PDB entry 5DZD | X-ray diffraction, 1.57 A resolution | chains A and C of the 4 polymer chains in the assembly

[Chain A]
Protein: E3 ubiquitin-protein ligase Itchy homolog
Source organism: Homo sapiens
Notes: EC 6.3.2.-
UniProt: Q96J02 (ITCH_HUMAN), isoform Q96J02-3; residues 475-514 here correspond to UniProt positions 324-363 (UniProt number = residue number - 151)
Amino-acid sequence (47 residues; each row starts with the number of its first residue):
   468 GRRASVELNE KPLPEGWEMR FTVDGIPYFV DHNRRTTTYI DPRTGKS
Disordered / not traced: 468-477
Sequence notes: expression tag (468-474)

[Chain C]
Protein: Thioredoxin-interacting protein
UniProt: Q9H3M7 (TXNIP_HUMAN); numbering as in UniProt (aligned over 327-338)
Amino-acid sequence (14 residues; row label = number of the first residue in the row):
   326 XTPEAPPCYM DVIX
Modified / non-standard residues: ACE (acetyl group) at position 326; NH2 (amino group) at position 339
Sequence notes: acetylation (326); amidation (339)

[How chain A and chain C interact]
Residue-residue contacts (18):
  Arg487(A) - Val337(C)  hydrogen bond (side chain-backbone)
  Thr489(A) - Pro332(C)
  Tyr495(A) - Pro331(C)  hydrophobic
  Tyr495(A) - Pro332(C)
  Tyr495(A) - Val337(C)
  Val497(A) - Tyr334(C)  hydrophobic
  Asp498(A) - Tyr334(C)
  His499(A) - Tyr334(C)  hydrogen bond
  His499(A) - Ile338(C)
  Arg502(A) - Tyr334(C)
  Thr503(A) - Tyr334(C)
  Thr504(A) - Pro331(C)
  Thr504(A) - Pro332(C)  hydrogen bond (side chain-backbone)
  Thr504(A) - Tyr334(C)
  Thr505(A) - Pro331(C)
  Tyr506(A) - Glu329(C)
  Tyr506(A) - Ala330(C)
  Tyr506(A) - Pro331(C)
Interface residues without a listed pair, chain C (8 interface residues in all): Cys333

[Summary]
11 residues of chain A and 8 residues of chain C are in contact; the contacts include 3 hydrogen bonds. Polar
pairs include Arg487(A)-Val337(C), His499(A)-Tyr334(C) and Thr504(A)-Pro332(C).
Chain A is E3 ubiquitin-protein ligase Itchy homolog (Homo sapiens) and chain C is Thioredoxin-interacting
protein; the structure, Crystal Structure of WW4 domain of ITCH in complex with TXNIP peptide, was determined
by X-ray diffraction.
